Entry 6W51 (X-ray diffraction, 3.53 A resolution); this record covers chains A and B of the 5 polymer chains in the assembly.

[Chain A]
Molecule: MHC class I antigen
Organism: Homo sapiens
Reference sequence: U5YKE0 (U5YKE0_HUMAN); residues 1-276 here correspond to UniProt positions 25-300 (UniProt number = residue number + 24)
Amino-acid sequence (296 residues; each row starts with the number of its first residue; numbering starts at 0):
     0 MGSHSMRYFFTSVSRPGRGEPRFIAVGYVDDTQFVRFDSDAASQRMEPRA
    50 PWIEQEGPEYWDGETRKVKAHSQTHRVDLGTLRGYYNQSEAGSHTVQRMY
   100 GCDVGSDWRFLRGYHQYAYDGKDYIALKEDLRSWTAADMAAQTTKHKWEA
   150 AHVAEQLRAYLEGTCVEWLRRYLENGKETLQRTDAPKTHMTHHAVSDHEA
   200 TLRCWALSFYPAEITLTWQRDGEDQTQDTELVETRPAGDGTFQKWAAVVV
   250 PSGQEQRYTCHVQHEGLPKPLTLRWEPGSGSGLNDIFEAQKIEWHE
Disordered / not traced: 0, 226-227, 271-295
Sequence notes: initiating methionine (0); expression tag (277-295)
Cystine bridges: Cys101-Cys164, Cys203-Cys259

[Chain B]
Molecule: Beta-2-microglobulin
Organism: Homo sapiens
Reference sequence: P61769 (B2MG_HUMAN); residues -19 to 99 here correspond to UniProt positions 1-119 (UniProt number = residue number + 20)
Amino-acid sequence (119 residues; numbered -19 to 99; the number before each row is that of its first residue; numbers below 1 keep their minus sign (Met-19 is residue -19)):
   -19 MSRSVALAVLALLSLSGLEAIQRTPKIQVYSRHPAENGKSNFLNCYVSGF
    31 HPSDIEVDLLKNGERIEKVEHSDLSFSKDWSFYLLYYTEFTPTEKDEYAC
    81 RVNHVTLSQPKIVKWDRDM
Disordered / not traced: -19 to 0
Cystine bridges: Cys25-Cys80

[How chain A and chain B interact]
Contacting residue pairs (55; chain A residue first):
  Phe8(A) - Ser55(B)
  Phe8(A) - Phe56(B)  hydrophobic
  Phe9(A) - Phe56(B)
  Thr10(A) - Leu54(B)
  Thr10(A) - Phe56(B)
  Thr10(A) - Phe62(B)
  Val12(A) - Ser33(B)
  Ile23(A) - Leu54(B)  hydrophobic
  Val25(A) - Asp53(B)
  Val25(A) - Leu54(B)
  Val25(A) - Ser55(B)
  Tyr27(A) - Ser55(B)
  Tyr27(A) - Tyr63(B)
  Gln32(A) - Asp53(B)
  Arg35(A) - Asp53(B)  salt bridge
  Arg48(A) - Asp53(B)  salt bridge
  Thr94(A) - His31(B)
  Gln96(A) - His31(B)  hydrogen bond
  Gln96(A) - Phe56(B)
  Gln96(A) - Trp60(B)  hydrogen bond (side chain-backbone)
  Gln96(A) - Phe62(B)
  Arg97(A) - Phe56(B)
  Met98(A) - Lys58(B)
  Gln115(A) - Trp60(B)
  Tyr116(A) - Trp60(B)
  Ala117(A) - Trp60(B)  hydrophobic
  Asp119(A) - Ile1(B)
  Asp119(A) - His31(B)
  Gly120(A) - His31(B)
  Gly120(A) - Trp60(B)
  Asp122(A) - Trp60(B)  hydrogen bond
  Thr190(A) - Asp98(B)  hydrogen bond
  His192(A) - Asp98(B)
  Arg202(A) - Asp98(B)  salt bridge
  Arg202(A) - Met99(B)
  Trp204(A) - Asp98(B)  hydrogen bond
  Trp204(A) - Met99(B)  hydrophobic
  Val231(A) - Gln8(B)
  Glu232(A) - Gln8(B)  hydrogen bond (backbone-side chain)
  Arg234(A) - Gln8(B)  hydrogen bond
  Arg234(A) - Tyr10(B)
  Arg234(A) - Met99(B)
  Pro235(A) - Tyr10(B)  hydrogen bond (backbone-side chain)
  Pro235(A) - Asn24(B)
  Pro235(A) - Tyr26(B)
  Pro235(A) - Leu65(B)  hydrophobic
  Ala236(A) - Arg12(B)  hydrogen bond (backbone-side chain)
  Ala236(A) - Asn24(B)  hydrogen bond (backbone-side chain)
  Gly237(A) - Arg12(B)  hydrogen bond (backbone-side chain)
  Gly237(A) - Leu65(B)
  Asp238(A) - His13(B)
  Gln242(A) - Tyr10(B)
  Gln242(A) - Ser11(B)
  Gln242(A) - Arg12(B)  hydrogen bond (side chain-backbone)
  Trp244(A) - Met99(B)
Interface residues without a listed pair, chain A (36 interface residues in all): Arg6, Leu206, Thr233
Interface residues without a listed pair, chain B (24 interface residues in all): Pro14, Asp59, Arg97

[Overview]
36 residues of chain A and 24 residues of chain B are in contact, with 12 hydrogen bonds and 3 salt bridges.
Among the polar pairs are Arg35(A)-Asp53(B), Arg48(A)-Asp53(B) and Arg202(A)-Asp98(B).
Here chain A is MHC class I antigen and chain B is Beta-2-microglobulin, both from Homo sapiens. Entry 6W51
(Structure of the antibody fragment H2 in complex with HLA-A*02:01/p53R175H) was determined by X-ray
diffraction.
